7L3U - chain A; structure by X-ray diffraction, 1.47 A resolution.

[Chain A]
Molecule: Myoglobin
Source organism: Physeter macrocephalus
UniProtKB: P02185 (MYG_PHYMC); residues 0-153 here correspond to UniProt positions 1-154 (UniProt number = residue number + 1)
Chain sequence (154 residues; row label = number of the first residue in the row; numbering starts at 0):
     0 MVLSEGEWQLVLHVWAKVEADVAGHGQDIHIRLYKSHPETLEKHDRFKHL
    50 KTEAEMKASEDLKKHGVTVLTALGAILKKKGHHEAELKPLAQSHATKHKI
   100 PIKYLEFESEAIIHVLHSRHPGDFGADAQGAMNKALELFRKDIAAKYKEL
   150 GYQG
Disordered / not traced: 0
Construct notes: engineered mutation His29 (Leu30 in P02185), Tyr33 (Phe34 in P02185), His43 (Phe44 in P02185), Glu107 (Ile108 in P02185)
Ion coordination: heme Fe near His93 (its only coordinating residue here)
Ligand contacts: heme (HEM): Thr39, Lys42, His43, Arg45, His64, Thr67, Val68, Ala71, Leu72, Leu89, Ser92, His93, His97, Ile99, Tyr103, Leu104, Glu107, Ile111, Phe138
Swiss-Prot annotation at these positions:
  - binding site (nitrite): His64
  - binding site (O2): His64
  - binding site (heme b): His93
  - modified residue: Ser3 (Phosphoserine), Thr67 (Phosphothreonine)
What the authors report for this chain:
  - binding site for heme: His64
  - mutagenesis - I107E: increased binding to O2

[Overview]
Chain A binds heme. From UniProt: nitrite-binding residue His64, O2-binding residue His64 and heme b-binding
residue His93. The paper reports a binding site for heme at His64; I107E increases binding to O2.
Chain A is Myoglobin (Physeter macrocephalus); the structure, Crystal structure of I107E F33Y CuB myoglobin
(I107E F33Y L29H F43H sperm whale myoglobin), was determined by X-ray diffraction (same publication as 7KYR
and 7L3Y).
